Entry 6O7E (electron microscopy, 3.20 A resolution); this record covers chains H and Y of the 8 polymer chains in the assembly.

Chain H:
Molecule: 40-nt RNA strand
Sequence (40 nucleotides; each row starts with the number of its first residue):
     1 CCCUGGCGCCCAAUACGCAAACCGCCUCUGCCCGCGGGCG
Not modelled in the structure: 1-16, 36-40

Chain Y:
Name: Csm5
From: Thermococcus onnurineus NA1
Sequence (378 residues; each row starts with the number of its first residue; note: 25 numbers in that range are skipped by the numbering (no residue carries them; nothing is unmodelled there); X marks 93 residues of unknown identity (built as UNK)):
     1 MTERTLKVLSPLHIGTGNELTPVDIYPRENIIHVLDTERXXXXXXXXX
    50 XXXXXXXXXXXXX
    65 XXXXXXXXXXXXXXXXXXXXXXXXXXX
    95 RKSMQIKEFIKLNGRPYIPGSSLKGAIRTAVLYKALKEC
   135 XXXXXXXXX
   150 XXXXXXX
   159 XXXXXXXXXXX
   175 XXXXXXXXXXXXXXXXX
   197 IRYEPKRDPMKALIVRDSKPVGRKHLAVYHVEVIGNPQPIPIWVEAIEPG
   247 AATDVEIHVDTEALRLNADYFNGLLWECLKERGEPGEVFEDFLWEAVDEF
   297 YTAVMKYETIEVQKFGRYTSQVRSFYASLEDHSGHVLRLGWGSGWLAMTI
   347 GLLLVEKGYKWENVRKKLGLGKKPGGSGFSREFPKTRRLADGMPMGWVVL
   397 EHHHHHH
Not modelled in the structure: 312-315, 370-376, 398-403

Interface between chain H and chain Y:
Pairs across the interface (14; chain H residue first):
  C18(H) with Ser97(Y), hydrogen bond to the phosphate; Gln234(Y), base contact; Pro235(Y), hydrogen bond to the base; Ile236(Y), base contact; Pro237(Y), base contact
  A19(H) with Ser97(Y), phosphate contact; Met98(Y), phosphate contact; Gln99(Y), phosphate contact; Ile236(Y), base contact; Ile238(Y), base contact
  U27(H) with Arg198(Y), hydrogen bond to the phosphate; Pro201(Y), base contact
  C28(H) with Arg198(Y), salt bridge to the phosphate; Lys202(Y), hydrogen bond to the sugar
Interface residues without a listed pair, chain H (6 interface residues in all): G17, C23

Summary:
The interface between chain H and chain Y involves 6 residues on one side and 11 on the other; the contacts
include 4 hydrogen bonds and 1 salt bridge. Among the polar pairs are C18(H)-Pro235(Y), C28(H)-Lys202(Y) and
C18(H)-Ser97(Y).
Chain H is a 40-nt RNA strand and chain Y is Csm5 (Thermococcus onnurineus NA1); the structure, Cryo-EM
structure of Csm-crRNA-target RNA ternary complex in complex with AMPPNP in type III-A CRISPR-Cas system, was
determined by electron microscopy (same publication as 6O73, 6O74, 6O75, 6O78, 6O79, 6O7B and 3 further
entries).
